3KYI - chains A and B; structure by X-ray diffraction, 2.80 A resolution.

== Chain A ==
Protein: Putative histidine protein kinase
From: Rhodobacter sphaeroides
Reference sequence: Q8KLS0 (Q8KLS0_RHOSH); residues 2-135 here = UniProt positions 2-135
Sequence (144 residues; each row starts with the number of its first residue; numbering starts at 0):
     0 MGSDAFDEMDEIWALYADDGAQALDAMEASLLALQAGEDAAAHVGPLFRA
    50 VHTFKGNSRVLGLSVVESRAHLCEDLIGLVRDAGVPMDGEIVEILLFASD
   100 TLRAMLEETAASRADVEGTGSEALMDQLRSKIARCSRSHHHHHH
Not modelled in the structure: 0-7, 136-143
Modified / non-standard residues: His51 (n1-phosphonohistidine; NEP)
Differences from the reference sequence: expression tag (0-1, 136-143)
What the authors report for this chain:
  - post-translational modification sites: His51
  - conformationally variable residues (domain motion): His51

== Chain B ==
Protein: CheY6 protein
From: Rhodobacter sphaeroides
Reference sequence: Q8KLS1 (Q8KLS1_RHOSH); numbering as in UniProt (aligned over 2-134)
Sequence (145 residues; row label = number of the first residue in the row; numbers below 1 keep their minus sign (Met-10 is residue -10)):
   -10 MRGSHHHHHHGSPYNVMIVDDAAMMRLYIASFIKTLPDFKVVAQAANGQE
    40 ALDKLAAQPNVDLILLNIEMPVMDGMEFLRHAKLKTRAKICMLASVAVSG
    90 SPHAARARELGADGVVAKPSGTVSHDLEEKTGGELARTMRTLMAA
Not modelled in the structure: -10 to 0, 60-65, 85-97, 111-121
Differences from the reference sequence: expression tag (-10 to 1); engineered mutation Asn56 (Asp in Q8KLS1), Ala83 (Ser in Q8KLS1)
What the authors report for this chain:
  - specificity-determining residues: Met13 (by similarity / conservation)
  - specificity-determining residues: Ala12
  - mutagenesis - M13S, M13S/L16S/Y17M: decreased catalytic activity with Putative histidine protein kinase (chain A)
  - mutagenesis - M13S: decreased catalytic activity on CheA3P1-P

== How chain A and chain B interact ==
Contacting residue pairs (26; chain A residue first):
  Glu10(A) - Leu16(B)
  Ile11(A) - Met13(B)
  Ile11(A) - Leu16(B)
  Ile11(A) - Tyr17(B)  hydrophobic
  Ile11(A) - Ser20(B)
  Leu14(A) - Ala12(B)
  Leu14(A) - Met13(B)
  Leu14(A) - Leu16(B)  hydrophobic
  Tyr15(A) - Met13(B)
  Asp18(A) - Ala12(B)
  Asp18(A) - Met13(B)  hydrogen bond (side chain-backbone)
  His51(A) - Ser84(B)
  Thr52(A) - Ala11(B)
  Asn56(A) - Ala11(B)
  Asn56(A) - Met13(B)
  Arg58(A) - Ser84(B)
  Arg58(A) - Ser109(B)
  Val59(A) - Met13(B)  hydrophobic
  Val59(A) - Met14(B)  hydrophobic
  Val59(A) - Tyr17(B)  hydrophobic
  Val59(A) - Pro108(B)
  Val59(A) - Ser109(B)
  Val59(A) - Gly110(B)  hydrogen bond (backbone-backbone)
  Leu60(A) - Met13(B)  hydrophobic
  Leu60(A) - Gly110(B)
  Gly61(A) - Gly110(B)
Interface residues without a listed pair, chain A (13 interface residues in all): Gly55
The authors on this interface:
  - hot spots on chain B (mutagenesis) - M13S (more than 1 mM), M13S/L16S/Y17M (more than 1 mM): decreased binding to Putative histidine protein kinase (chain A)

== In short ==
Chain A and chain B form an interface of 13 and 11 residues respectively; the contacts include 2 hydrogen
bonds. Polar contacts include Asp18(A)-Met13(B) and Val59(A)-Gly110(B). From the paper: M13S and
M13S/L16S/Y17M of chain B reduce catalytic activity with Putative histidine protein kinase (chain A);
specificity determinants Met13(B) and Ala12(B).
Here chain A is Putative histidine protein kinase and chain B is CheY6 protein, both from Rhodobacter
sphaeroides. Entry 3KYI (Crystal structure of the phosphorylated P1 domain of CheA3 in complex with CheY6 from
R. sphaeroides) was determined by X-ray diffraction, deposited together with 3KYJ.
